Entry 9N2F (electron microscopy, 3.50 A resolution); this record covers chains F and A.

Chain F:
Molecule: DNA uptake lipoprotein-like protein
From: Flavobacterium johnsoniae UW101
UniProtKB: A5FE81 (A5FE81_FLAJ1); residues 1-264 here = UniProt positions 1-264
Sequence (264 residues; row label = number of the first residue in the row):
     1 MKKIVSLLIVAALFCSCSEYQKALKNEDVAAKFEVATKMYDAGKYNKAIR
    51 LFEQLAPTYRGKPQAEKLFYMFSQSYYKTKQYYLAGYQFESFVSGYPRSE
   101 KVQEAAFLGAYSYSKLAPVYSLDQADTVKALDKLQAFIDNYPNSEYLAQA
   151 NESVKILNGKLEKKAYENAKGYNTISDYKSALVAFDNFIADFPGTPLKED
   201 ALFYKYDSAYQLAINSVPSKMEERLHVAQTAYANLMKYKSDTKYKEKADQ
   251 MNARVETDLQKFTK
Not modelled in the structure: 1-20

Chain A:
Molecule: Surface antigen (D15)
From: Flavobacterium johnsoniae UW101
UniProtKB: A5FJ90 (A5FJ90_FLAJ1); the author numbering skips numbers that UniProt does not, so the offset changes along the chain: 1-897 = UniProt 1-897; 899-901 = UniProt 898-900
Sequence (900 residues; each row starts with the number of its first residue; note: 1 number in that range is skipped by the numbering (no residue carries it; nothing is unmodelled there)):
     1 MLQKRIPQIICTLLLLGSFSQIKAQDRVPFDQGKKYTLAKVSVVGKISFN
    51 EQTVVTFSGLQKGQEITVPGEEITSAIKKLGKLGLFDEIAFYINKVENDS
   101 IYLDLNIVELPKLNEVKITGVKKSKVEGLIKDNNLTKNKIVNENLITTTK
   151 NYIENKYKKDGFYNTKVVITTTPDTTAGNQVNMLVRVDKGDKVKISSIDF
   201 TGNKQLSDSKLRAAMKDTKQKNVLRVFKASKFIPEKYKTDLEKVIASYKE
   251 KGYRDARIIYDSVIYNKKKNMLAIKIDVEEGNKYYFGNIKFLGNTVYSDQ
   301 QLNRYLGIKKGETYNGVLLEKRIADNTKPDGEDITNLYQNNGYLFSKINA
   351 VEVKTVNDTIDFEIRITEGPIAYFNKIYVTGNDKTNDHVIYRELRTKPGN
   401 KYSKEELVRTIREIGQLGFFDPESIKPEFRNVDPAAGTVDIEYQLVEKGS
   451 SQVELQGGYGGGGFIGTLGLSFNNFSARKLFDKDAYKPLPMGDGQKVALR
   501 LQGSTYFQTYSLSFSEPWFGGKKPVQFSSSISYSKQFNYNYSSRDVNRNQ
   551 SFNIFTVQVGLAKRLTVPDDYFVLSQSVSYQHYDLNNYYTGLFTFGNGAS
   601 RNLAYTIGLSRSNKGVNPIFPTYGSEFSISAKVTPPYSLFNNINYGDLQN
   651 QKEYKTQYTGTTTTTGIDGQAINPGDYTKTETVNGQSGTVSVGSDYKSAD
   701 TDVGKVDQKKYNWLEYYKVKFKADWYTKIYGKLVLRTLTEFGFLGAYDQS
   751 RGVVPFERFYLGGDGMANYSMDGRETIQLRGYPNNSLTPIIEDRNSSRYG
   801 QQIGATIYNKFSMELRYPITLKSSASIYALTFLEAGSSYPTFKDYNPFDL
   851 NRSAGAGLRVFMPAFGLLGIDFGYGFDALPGSTTNKANGWETHFIIG
   899 QQF
Not modelled in the structure: 1-194, 899-900

Chain F / chain A interface:
Pairs across the interface (28):
  Ser121(F) - Asn382(A)  hydrogen bond (backbone-side chain)
  Ser121(F) - Asn386(A)
  Ser121(F) - Asp387(A)  hydrogen bond (backbone-backbone)
  Leu122(F) - Asn382(A)
  Leu122(F) - Asp383(A)
  Leu122(F) - Thr385(A)
  Leu122(F) - Asn386(A)
  Asp123(F) - Thr380(A)
  Asp123(F) - Gly381(A)  hydrogen bond (side chain-backbone)
  Asp123(F) - Asn382(A)  hydrogen bond (backbone-backbone)
  Asn168(F) - Asp387(A)
  Asn168(F) - Tyr391(A)  hydrogen bond
  Tyr172(F) - Tyr391(A)
  Tyr172(F) - Pro398(A)
  Thr174(F) - Gly521(A)
  Thr174(F) - Lys522(A)
  Ile175(F) - Gly521(A)
  Ile175(F) - Lys522(A)
  Asp177(F) - Lys397(A)  salt bridge
  Lys179(F) - Pro398(A)  hydrogen bond (side chain-backbone)
  Lys179(F) - Gly399(A)
  Lys179(F) - Asn400(A)  hydrogen bond
  Ser180(F) - Lys397(A)
  Ser180(F) - Pro398(A)  hydrogen bond (side chain-backbone)
  Val183(F) - Pro398(A)
  Val183(F) - Gly399(A)
  Asn187(F) - Asn375(A)  hydrogen bond (side chain-backbone)
  Asp191(F) - Lys376(A)  salt bridge
Other interface residues (no listed pair), chain F (15 interface residues in all): Tyr120, Lys164
Other interface residues (no listed pair), chain A (19 interface residues in all): Ile377, Lys384, Arg392

Overview:
The interface between chain F and chain A involves 15 residues on one side and 19 on the other; the contacts
include 9 hydrogen bonds and 2 salt bridges. Polar contacts include Asp177(F)-Lys397(A), Asp191(F)-Lys376(A)
and Ser121(F)-Asn382(A).
Here chain F is DNA uptake lipoprotein-like protein and chain A is Surface antigen (D15), both from
Flavobacterium johnsoniae UW101. Entry 9N2F (Cryo-EM structure of F. johnsoniae BamAD) was determined by
electron microscopy.
